Entry 9D0X (electron microscopy, 2.84 A resolution); this record covers chains C and D of the 3 polymer chains in the assembly.

# Chain C
Molecule: Cyclin-dependent kinase 2
From: Homo sapiens
Notes: EC 2.7.11.22
UniProt: P24941 (CDK2_HUMAN); residues 1-298 here = UniProt positions 1-298
Amino-acid sequence (298 residues; each row starts with the number of its first residue):
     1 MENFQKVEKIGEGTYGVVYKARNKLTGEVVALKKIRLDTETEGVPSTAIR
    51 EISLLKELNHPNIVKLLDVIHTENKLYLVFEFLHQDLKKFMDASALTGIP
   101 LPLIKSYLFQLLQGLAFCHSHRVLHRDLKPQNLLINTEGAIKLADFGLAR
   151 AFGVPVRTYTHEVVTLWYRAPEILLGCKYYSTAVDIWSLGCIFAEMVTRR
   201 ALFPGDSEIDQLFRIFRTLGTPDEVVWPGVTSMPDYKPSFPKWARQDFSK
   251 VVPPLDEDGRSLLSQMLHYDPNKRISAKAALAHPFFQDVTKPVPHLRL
Modified / non-standard residues: T160 (phosphothreonine; TPO)
Curated features (UniProtKB/Swiss-Prot):
  - active site: D127 (Proton acceptor)
  - binding site (ATP): I10 to V18, K33, E81 to L83, D86, K129 to N132, D145
  - binding site (Mg(2+)): N132, D145
  - site (CDK7 binding): K9, K88, K89, L166
  - modified residue: M1 (N-acetylmethionine), K6 (N6-acetyllysine), T14 (Phosphothreonine), Y15 (Phosphotyrosine), Y19 (Phosphotyrosine), T160 (Phosphothreonine)
  - natural variant: P45 (P45L: In a glioblastoma multiforme sample)
  - mutagenesis: K9 (K9F: Reduced phosphorylation by CAK), T14 (T14A: 2-fold increase in activity), Y15 (Y15F: 2-fold increase in activity), K88 to K89 (Reduced phosphorylation by CAK), T160 (T160A: Abolishes activity), L166 (L166R: Reduced phosphorylation by CAK and reduced kinase activity)
Residues lining bound ligands: A1A1I ((3R)-3-(5-{4-[(2-{4-[(8-cyclopentyl-7-oxo-7,8-dihydropyrido[2,3-d]pyrimidin-2-yl)amino]-3-methylbenzene-1-sulfonyl}-7-azaspiro[3.5]nonan-7-yl)methyl]piperidin-1-yl}-4-fluoro-3-methyl-2-oxo-2,3-dihydro-1H-1,3-benzimidazol-1-yl)piperidine-2,6-dione): I10, G11, G13, V18, A31, K33, V64, F80, E81, F82, L83, H84, Q85, D86, K89, Q131, L134

# Chain D
Molecule: G1/S-specific cyclin-E1
From: Homo sapiens
UniProt: P24864 (CCNE1_HUMAN); numbering as in UniProt (aligned over 96-378)
Amino-acid sequence (286 residues; each row starts with the number of its first residue):
    93 SGSIIAPSRGSPLPVLSWANREEVWKIMLNKEKTYLRDQHFLEQHPLLQP
   143 KMRAILLDWLMEVCEVYKLHRETFYLAQDFFDRYMATQENVVKTLLQLIG
   193 ISSLFIAAKLEEIYPPKLHQFAYVTDGACSGDEILTMELMIMKALKWRLS
   243 PLTIVSWLNVYMQVAYLNDLHEVLLPQYPQQIFIQIAELLDLCVLDVDCL
   293 EFPYGILAASALYHFSSSELMQKVSGYQWCDIENCVKWMVPFAMVIRETG
   343 SSKLKHFRGVADEDAHNIQTHRDSLDLLDKARAKKA
Unresolved in the structure: 93-99, 376-378
Differences from the reference sequence: expression tag (93-95)
Curated features (UniProtKB/Swiss-Prot):
  - modified residue: S103 (Phosphoserine)

# How chain C and chain D interact
Contacting residue pairs (65):
  L37(C) - L231(D)  hydrophobic
  T41(C) - L210(D)
  E42(C) - F197(D)
  E42(C) - K201(D)  hydrogen bond (backbone-side chain)
  E42(C) - P208(D)
  E42(C) - K209(D)
  E42(C) - L210(D)  hydrogen bond (side chain-backbone)
  G43(C) - L227(D)
  G43(C) - E230(D)
  V44(C) - K201(D)  hydrogen bond (backbone-side chain)
  V44(C) - E230(D)  hydrogen bond (backbone-side chain)
  V44(C) - L231(D)  hydrophobic
  V44(C) - M234(D)  hydrophobic
  S46(C) - K201(D)
  I49(C) - K201(D)
  I49(C) - L202(D)  hydrophobic
  I49(C) - M234(D)  hydrophobic
  I49(C) - L241(D)  hydrophobic
  R50(C) - L202(D)  hydrogen bond (side chain-backbone)
  R50(C) - E203(D)
  R50(C) - E204(D)
  I52(C) - W239(D)  hydrophobic
  S53(C) - W239(D)
  K56(C) - K238(D)
  K56(C) - W239(D)
  E57(C) - K123(D)  salt bridge
  E57(C) - Y127(D)  hydrogen bond
  E57(C) - S242(D)  hydrogen bond
  V69(C) - W239(D)
  H71(C) - L231(D)
  H71(C) - K235(D)  hydrogen bond
  H119(C) - W110(D)
  S120(C) - V116(D)
  S120(C) - I119(D)
  H121(C) - I119(D)
  R122(C) - M120(D)
  R122(C) - L244(D)
  R150(C) - E203(D)  salt bridge
  F152(C) - W110(D)  hydrophobic
  F152(C) - L266(D)  hydrophobic
  V154(C) - N251(D)
  V154(C) - V252(D)
  V154(C) - V265(D)  hydrophobic
  V154(C) - L266(D)  hydrophobic
  P155(C) - N251(D)
  P155(C) - Q255(D)
  P155(C) - V265(D)
  P155(C) - L266(D)
  P155(C) - P268(D)
  V156(C) - L266(D)  hydrogen bond (backbone-backbone)
  V156(C) - P268(D)
  R157(C) - H162(D)
  R157(C) - E203(D)  salt bridge
  T158(C) - I205(D)
  Y159(C) - I205(D)
  T160(C) - I205(D)
  H161(C) - Y206(D)  hydrogen bond
  K178(C) - E355(D)  salt bridge
  Y179(C) - L267(D)  hydrophobic
  Y179(C) - P268(D)
  S181(C) - L266(D)
  T182(C) - W110(D)
  N272(C) - E264(D)
  S276(C) - S109(D)  hydrogen bond (side chain-backbone)
  K278(C) - S109(D)  hydrogen bond (side chain-backbone)
Also at the interface, not in a pair above, chain C (37 interface residues in all): L76, G153
Also at the interface, not in a pair above, chain D (45 interface residues in all): L108, A111, N112, E115, R240, S248, Y270, A353

# Overview
37 residues of chain C and 45 residues of chain D are in contact, with 12 hydrogen bonds and 4 salt bridges.
Among the polar pairs are E57(C)-K123(D), R150(C)-E203(D) and R157(C)-E203(D). Ligands of chain C: compound
A1A1I.
Here chain C is Cyclin-dependent kinase 2 and chain D is G1/S-specific cyclin-E1, both from Homo sapiens.
Entry 9D0X (Cryo-EM structure of CDK2/CyclinE1 in complex with CRBN/DDB1 and Cpd 4 (local mask)) was
determined by electron microscopy (same publication as 9D0U, 9D0V and 9D0W).
